Entry 5XAF (X-ray diffraction, 2.55 A resolution); this record covers chains B and C of the 6 polymer chains in the assembly.

[Chain B]
Name: Tubulin beta-2B chain
From: Bos taurus
UniProt: Q6B856 (TBB2B_BOVIN); the author numbering skips numbers that UniProt does not, so the offset changes along the chain: 1-42 = UniProt 1-42; 45-360 = UniProt 43-358; 369-455 = UniProt 359-445
Sequence (445 residues; numbered 1 to 455; 10 numbers in that range are skipped by the numbering (no residue carries them; nothing is unmodelled there); the number before each row is that of its first residue):
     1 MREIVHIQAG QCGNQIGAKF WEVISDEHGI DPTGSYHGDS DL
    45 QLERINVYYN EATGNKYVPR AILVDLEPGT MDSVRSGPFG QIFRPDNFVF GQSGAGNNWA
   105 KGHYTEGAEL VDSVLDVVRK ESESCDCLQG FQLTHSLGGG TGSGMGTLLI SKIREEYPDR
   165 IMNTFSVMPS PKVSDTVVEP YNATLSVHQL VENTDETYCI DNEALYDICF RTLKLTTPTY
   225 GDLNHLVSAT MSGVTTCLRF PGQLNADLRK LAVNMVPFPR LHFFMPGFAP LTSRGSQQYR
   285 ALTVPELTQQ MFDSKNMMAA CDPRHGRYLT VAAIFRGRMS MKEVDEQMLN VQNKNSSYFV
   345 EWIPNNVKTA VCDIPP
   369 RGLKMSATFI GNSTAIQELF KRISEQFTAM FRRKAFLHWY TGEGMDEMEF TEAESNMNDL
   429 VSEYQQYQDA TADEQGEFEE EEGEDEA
Not modelled in the structure: 276-281, 439-455
Metal / ion sites: Ca2+ site 1 near Glu-113 (its only coordinating residue here); Mg2+: Asp-179 (together with GDP)
Residues lining bound ligands:
  - 84F ((3S,4R)-4-(3-hydroxy-4-methoxyphenyl)-3-methyl-1-(3,4,5-trimethoxyphenyl)azetidin-2-one): Gly-237, Val-238, Cys-241, Leu-242, Leu-248, Asn-249, Ala-250, Asp-251, Lys-254, Leu-255, Asn-258, Met-259, Thr-314, Val-315, Ala-316, Ala-317, Ile-318, Asn-349, Asn-350, Lys-352, Thr-353, Ala-354, Ile-378
  - GDP (guanosine-5'-diphosphate): Ala-9, Gly-10, Gln-11, Cys-12, Gln-15, Ile-16, Asp-69, Asn-101, Ser-140, Gly-142, Gly-143, Gly-144, Thr-145, Gly-146, Val-171, Pro-173, Val-177, Asp-179, Glu-183, Asn-206, Leu-209, Tyr-224, Leu-227, Asn-228
Swiss-Prot annotation at these positions:
  - motif: Met-1 to Ile-4 (MREI motif)
  - binding site (GTP): Gln-11, Glu-71, Ser-140, Gly-144, Thr-145, Gly-146, Asn-206, Asn-228
  - binding site (Mg(2+)): Glu-71
  - modified residue: Ser-40 (Phosphoserine), Thr-57 (Phosphothreonine), Lys-60 (N6-acetyllysine), Ser-174 (Phosphoserine), Thr-287 (Phosphothreonine), Thr-292 (Phosphothreonine), Arg-320 (Omega-N-methylarginine), Glu-448 (5-glutamyl polyglutamate)
  - cross-link (Glycyl lysine isopeptide (Lys-Gly)): Lys-60 (interchain with G-Cter in ubiquitin), Lys-326 (interchain with G-Cter in ubiquitin)

[Chain C]
Name: Tubulin alpha-1B chain
From: Bos taurus
UniProt: P81947 (TBA1B_BOVIN); numbering as in UniProt (aligned over 1-451)
Sequence (451 residues; each row starts with the number of its first residue):
     1 MRECISIHVG QAGVQIGNAC WELYCLEHGI QPDGQMPSDK TIGGGDDSFN TFFSETGAGK
    61 HVPRAVFVDL EPTVIDEVRT GTYRQLFHPE QLITGKEDAA NNYARGHYTI GKEIIDLVLD
   121 RIRKLADQCT GLQGFLVFHS FGGGTGSGFT SLLMERLSVD YGKKSKLEFS IYPAPQVSTA
   181 VVEPYNSILT THTTLEHSDC AFMVDNEAIY DICRRNLDIE RPTYTNLNRL ISQIVSSITA
   241 SLRFDGALNV DLTEFQTNLV PYPRIHFPLA TYAPVISAEK AYHEQLSVAE ITNACFEPAN
   301 QMVKCDPRHG KYMACCLLYR GDVVPKDVNA AIATIKTKRS IQFVDWCPTG FKVGINYQPP
   361 TVVPGGDLAK VQRAVCMLSN TTAIAEAWAR LDHKFDLMYA KRAFVHWYVG EGMEEGEFSE
   421 AREDMAALEK DYEEVGVDSV EGEGEEEGEE Y
Not modelled in the structure: 441-451
Residues lining bound ligands:
  - 84F ((3S,4R)-4-(3-hydroxy-4-methoxyphenyl)-3-methyl-1-(3,4,5-trimethoxyphenyl)azetidin-2-one): Asn-101, Thr-179, Ala-180, Val-181
  - GTP (guanosine-5'-triphosphate): Gly-10, Gln-11, Ala-12, Gln-15, Ile-16, Asp-69, Asp-98, Ala-99, Ala-100, Asn-101, Ser-140, Gly-142, Gly-143, Gly-144, Thr-145, Gly-146, Ile-171, Pro-173, Val-177, Ser-178, Thr-179, Glu-183, Asn-206, Tyr-224, Leu-227, Asn-228, Ile-231

[Interface between chain B and chain C]
Residue-residue contacts - 37 pairs, chain B then chain C:
  Gln-96(B) with Met-1(C); Arg-2(C)
  Asn-101(B) with Glu-254(C)
  Asp-179(B) with Lys-352(C), hydrogen bond (backbone-side chain)
  Thr-180(B) with Glu-254(C); Asn-258(C)
  Val-181(B) with Asn-258(C), hydrogen bond (backbone-side chain); Pro-348(C), hydrophobic
  Val-182(B) with Thr-257(C)
  Thr-221(B) with Lys-326(C); Asn-329(C)
  Ala-397(B) with Trp-346(C)
  Met-398(B) with Trp-346(C)
  Arg-400(B) with Ser-439(C), hydrogen bond
  Arg-401(B) with Tyr-262(C), hydrogen bond (backbone-side chain); Asp-345(C), salt bridge; Trp-346(C); Glu-434(C), hydrogen bond (side chain-backbone); Val-435(C); Val-437(C), hydrogen bond (side chain-backbone); Asp-438(C); Ser-439(C), hydrogen bond
  Lys-402(B) with Tyr-262(C)
  Ala-403(B) with Tyr-262(C); Trp-346(C), hydrophobic
  Phe-404(B) with Thr-257(C); Asn-258(C); Val-260(C); Pro-261(C), hydrogen bond (backbone-backbone); Trp-346(C), hydrophobic
  His-406(B) with Val-260(C), hydrogen bond (side chain-backbone); Pro-261(C); Tyr-262(C); Pro-263(C)
  Trp-407(B) with Gln-256(C); Thr-257(C), hydrogen bond (side chain-backbone); Val-260(C), hydrogen bond (side chain-backbone)
Also at the interface, not in a pair above, chain B (18 interface residues in all): Pro-72, Gly-100
Also at the interface, not in a pair above, chain C (22 interface residues in all): Cys-347

[Overview]
The interface between chain B and chain C involves 18 residues on one side and 22 on the other; the contacts
include 11 hydrogen bonds and 1 salt bridge. Polar contacts include Arg-401(B)/Asp-345(C),
Asp-179(B)/Lys-352(C) and Val-181(B)/Asn-258(C). Bound to chain B: GDP and compound 84F.
Chain B is Tubulin beta-2B chain and chain C is Tubulin alpha-1B chain, both from Bos taurus; the structure,
Crystal structure of tubulin-stathmin-TTL-Compound Z1 complex, was determined by X-ray diffraction together
with 5XAG from the same study.
